PDB entry 6UVA | electron microscopy, 2.30 A resolution | chains B and R of the 7 polymer chains in the assembly

== Chain B ==
Name: Guanine nucleotide-binding protein G(I)/G(S)/G(T) subunit beta-1
From: Homo sapiens
UniProtKB: P62873 (GBB1_HUMAN); residues 2-340 here = UniProt positions 2-340
Chain sequence (350 residues; each row starts with the number of its first residue; numbers below 1 keep their minus sign (Met-9 is residue -9)):
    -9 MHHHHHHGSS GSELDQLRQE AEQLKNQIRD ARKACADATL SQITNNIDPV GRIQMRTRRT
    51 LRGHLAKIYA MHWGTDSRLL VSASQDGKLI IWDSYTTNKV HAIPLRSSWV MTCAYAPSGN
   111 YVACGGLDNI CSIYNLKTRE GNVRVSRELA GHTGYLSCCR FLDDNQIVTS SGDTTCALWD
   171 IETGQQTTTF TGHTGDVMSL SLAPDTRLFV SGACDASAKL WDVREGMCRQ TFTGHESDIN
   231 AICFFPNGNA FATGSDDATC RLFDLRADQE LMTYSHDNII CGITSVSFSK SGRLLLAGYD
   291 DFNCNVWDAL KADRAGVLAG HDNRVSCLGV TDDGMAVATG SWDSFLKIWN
Not modelled in the structure: -9 to 4
Sequence notes: expression tag (-9 to 1)
UniProt features mapped onto this chain:
  - modified residue: Ser2 (N-acetylserine), His266 (Phosphohistidine)
  - natural variant: Leu30 (L30F: In MRD42; uncertain significance), Arg52 (R52G: In MRD42), Gly64 (G64V: In MRD42), Asp76 (D76E: In MRD42; D76G: In MRD42), Gly77 (G77S: In MRD42), Lys78 (K78R: In MRD42), Ile80 (I80N: In MRD42; I80T: In MRD42), His91 (H91R: In MRD42; uncertain significance), Ala92 (A92T: In MRD42), Pro94 (P94S: In MRD42), Leu95 (L95P: In MRD42), Arg96 (R96L: In MRD42), 5 further natural variant entries in UniProt

== Chain R ==
Name: Calcitonin gene-related peptide type 1 receptor
From: Homo sapiens
UniProtKB: Q16602 (CALRL_HUMAN); residue numbers follow UniProt; this construct covers 22-461
Chain sequence (490 residues; each row starts with the number of its first residue; numbers below 1 keep their minus sign (Met-9 is residue -9)):
    -9 MKTIIALSYI FCLVFADYKD DDDLEVLFQG PAELEESPED SIQLGVTRNK IMTAQYECYQ
    51 KIMQDPIQQA EGVYCNRTWD GWLCWNDVAA GTESMQLCPD YFQDFDPSEK VTKICDQDGN
   111 WFRHPASNRT WTNYTQCNVN THEKVKTALN LFYLTIIGHG LSIASLLISL GIFFYFKSLS
   171 CQRITLHKNL FFSFVCNSVV TIIHLTAVAN NQALVATNPV SCKVSQFIHL YLMGCNYFWM
   231 LCEGIYLHTL IVVAVFAEKQ HLMWYYFLGW GFPLIPACIH AIARSLYYND NCWISSDTHL
   291 LYIIHGPICA ALLVNLFFLL NIVRVLITKL KVTHQAESNL YMKAVRATLI LVPLLGIEFV
   351 LIPWRPEGKI AEEVYDYIMH ILMHFQGLLV STIFCFFNGE VQAILRRNWN QYKIQFGNSF
   411 SNSEALRSAS YTVSTISDGP GYSHDCPSEH LNGKSIHDIE NVLLKPENLY NPAGLEVLFQ
   471 GPHHHHHHHH
Not modelled in the structure: -9 to 34, 55-63, 107-109, 324-328, 355-361, 403-480
Sequence notes: initiating methionine (-9); expression tag (-8 to 21, 462-480)
UniProt features mapped onto this chain:
  - region: Thr288, His289 (Required for RAMP3 interaction)
  - site: Gln202 (Required for ADM interaction), Gln250 (Required for RAMP3 interaction), Ser286 (Required for ADM2 interaction), Thr288 (Required for RAMP2 interaction), His295 (Required for ADM2 interaction), Trp354 (Required for ADM2 interaction), Met373 (Required for ADM interaction)
  - modified residue (Phosphoserine): Ser420, Ser445
  - glycosylation (N-linked (GlcNAc...) asparagine): Asn66, Asn118, Asn123
  - natural variant: Val205 (deletion: In LMPHM8; uncertain significance)
  - mutagenesis: Trp72 (W72A: Strongly reduced affinity for adrenomedullin), Phe92 (F92A: Strongly reduced affinity for adrenomedullin), Trp121 (W121A: Strongly reduced affinity for adrenomedullin)
Disulfides: Cys48-Cys74, Cys65-Cys105, Cys88-Cys127, Cys212-Cys282
From the paper describing this entry:
  - conformationally variable residues (helix shift, loop rearrangement): Val205, Val364

== Interface between chain B and chain R ==
Residue-residue contacts - 8 pairs, chain B then chain R:
  Arg52(B) - Lys167(R)
  Phe292(B) - Arg397(R)
  Ala309(B) - Asn398(R)
  Ala309(B) - Gln401(R)  hydrogen bond (backbone-side chain)
  His311(B) - Arg397(R)
  Asp312(B) - Ser168(R)  hydrogen bond
  Asp312(B) - Ile394(R)
  Asp312(B) - Arg397(R)  salt bridge

== Overview ==
5 residues of chain B and 6 residues of chain R are in contact, with 2 hydrogen bonds and 1 salt bridge. Among
the polar pairs are Asp312(B)-Arg397(R), Ala309(B)-Gln401(R) and Asp312(B)-Ser168(R). From UniProt: 3
mutagenesis sites on chain R. From the paper: conformational variability at Val205(R) and Val364(R).
Here chain B is Guanine nucleotide-binding protein G(I)/G(S)/G(T) subunit beta-1 and chain R is Calcitonin
gene-related peptide type 1 receptor, both from Homo sapiens. Entry 6UVA (CryoEM Structure of the active
Adrenomedullin 2 receptor G protein complex with adrenomedullin 2 peptide) was determined by electron
microscopy, deposited together with 6UUS and 6UUN.
